3EG0 - chain A; structure by X-ray diffraction, 2.30 A resolution.

Chain A:
Name: Proto-oncogene tyrosine-protein kinase ABL1
From: Homo sapiens
Notes: EC 2.7.10.2; fragment: sh3 domain, residues 60-121
UniProt: P00519 (ABL1_HUMAN); residue numbers follow UniProt; this construct covers 60-121
Sequence (63 residues; numbered 59 to 121; the number before each row is that of its first residue):
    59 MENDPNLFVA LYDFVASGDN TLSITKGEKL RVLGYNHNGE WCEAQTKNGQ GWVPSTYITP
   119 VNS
Not modelled in the structure: 59-63, 120-121
Differences from the reference sequence: initiating methionine (59); engineered mutation T114 (Asn in P00519)
Swiss-Prot annotation at these positions:
  - modified residue (Phosphotyrosine): Y70, Y115
Reported in the primary citation:
  - mutagenesis - N114T: unchanged stability
  - mutagenesis - N94A, N94Q: decreased stability

Summary:
From the paper: N94A and N94Q reduce stability; N114T leaves stability unchanged.
Chain A is Proto-oncogene tyrosine-protein kinase ABL1 (Homo sapiens); the structure, Crystal structure of the
N114T mutant of ABL-SH3 domain, was determined by X-ray diffraction (same publication as 3EG1, 3EG2, 3EG3 and
3EGU).
